PDB entry 8DAA | X-ray diffraction, 1.75 A resolution | chains A and B

Chain A:
Protein: Immunoglobulin G-binding protein A
Source organism: Staphylococcus aureus
UniProt: P38507 (SPA_STAAU); residues 2-58 here correspond to UniProt positions 213-269 (UniProt number = residue number + 211)
Chain sequence (67 residues; row label = number of the first residue in the row; numbering starts at 0):
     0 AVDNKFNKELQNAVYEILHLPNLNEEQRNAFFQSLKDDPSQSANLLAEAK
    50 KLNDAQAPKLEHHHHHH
Not modelled in the structure: 0-3, 57-66
Differences from the reference sequence: expression tag (0-1, 59-66); engineered mutation L9 (Gln220 in P38507), V13 (Phe224 in P38507), A29 (Gly240 in P38507), F31 (Ile242 in P38507)
Residues lining bound ligands: malonate ion (MLI): Q26, L51, Q55

Chain B:
Protein: Affibody LL2.FIVK
Source organism: synthetic construct
Notes: antibody fragment or engineered binder
Chain sequence (67 residues; row label = number of the first residue in the row; numbering starts at 0):
     0 AVDNKFNKEFSVAGREIITLPNLNDPQKKAFVKSLWDDPSQSANLLAEAK
    50 KLNDAQAPKLEHHHHHH
Not modelled in the structure: 58-66
Modified positions: K27 (N-dimethyl-lysine; MLY)

How chain A and chain B interact:
Residue-residue contacts - 28 pairs, chain A then chain B:
  L9(A) with W35(B)
  Q10(A) with K28(B), hydrogen bond (side chain-backbone); K32(B)
  V13(A) with F9(B), hydrophobic; V31(B), hydrophobic; W35(B), hydrophobic
  Y14(A) with I17(B), hydrophobic; D24(B); K27(B); K28(B)
  L17(A) with G13(B); R14(B), hydrogen bond (backbone-side chain); I17(B), hydrophobic; V31(B), hydrophobic
  H18(A) with I17(B)
  E24(A) with K7(B); S10(B); V11(B)
  R27(A) with S10(B); R14(B)
  N28(A) with K7(B); S10(B), hydrogen bond
  F31(A) with F9(B), hydrophobic; S10(B); W35(B)
  Q32(A) with N6(B)
  L34(A) with W35(B), hydrophobic
  K35(A) with W35(B)
Interface residues without a listed pair, chain A (15 interface residues in all): N6, L19
The authors on this interface:
  - interface residues, chain A: F31(A), K35(A)
  - interface residues, chain B: F9(B), W35(B)

Summary:
15 residues of chain A face 14 of chain B across their interface; the contacts include 3 hydrogen bonds. Polar
pairs include Q10(A)-K28(B), L17(A)-R14(B) and N28(A)-S10(B). Bound to chain A: malonate ion. The paper
reports interface residues F31(A), K35(A) and F9(B) among others.
Chain A is Immunoglobulin G-binding protein A (Staphylococcus aureus) and chain B is Affibody LL2.FIVK
(synthetic construct); the structure, Coevolved affibody-Z domain pair LL2.c7, was determined by X-ray
diffraction together with 8DA3, 8DA4, 8DA5, 8DA6, 8DA7, 8DA8 and 3 further entries from the same study.
